PDB entry 8FPS | electron microscopy, 2.38 A resolution | chains C and D of the 8 polymer chains in the assembly

Chain C (and D):
Molecule: Glutamate receptor 2
Organism: Rattus norvegicus
Notes: fragment: DYKDDDDK near the C-terminal is a FLAG epitope tag used for purification; chain D of this document is another copy of the same molecule, construct and numbering; everything in this record applies to it too
UniProtKB: P19491 (GRIA2_RAT), isoform P19491-2; the construct has insertions or renumbered stretches relative to UniProt, so the offset changes along the chain: -20 to 847 = UniProt 1-868; 854-868 = UniProt 869-883
Sequence (889 residues; each row starts with the number of its first residue; numbers below 1 keep their minus sign (Met-20 is residue -20)):
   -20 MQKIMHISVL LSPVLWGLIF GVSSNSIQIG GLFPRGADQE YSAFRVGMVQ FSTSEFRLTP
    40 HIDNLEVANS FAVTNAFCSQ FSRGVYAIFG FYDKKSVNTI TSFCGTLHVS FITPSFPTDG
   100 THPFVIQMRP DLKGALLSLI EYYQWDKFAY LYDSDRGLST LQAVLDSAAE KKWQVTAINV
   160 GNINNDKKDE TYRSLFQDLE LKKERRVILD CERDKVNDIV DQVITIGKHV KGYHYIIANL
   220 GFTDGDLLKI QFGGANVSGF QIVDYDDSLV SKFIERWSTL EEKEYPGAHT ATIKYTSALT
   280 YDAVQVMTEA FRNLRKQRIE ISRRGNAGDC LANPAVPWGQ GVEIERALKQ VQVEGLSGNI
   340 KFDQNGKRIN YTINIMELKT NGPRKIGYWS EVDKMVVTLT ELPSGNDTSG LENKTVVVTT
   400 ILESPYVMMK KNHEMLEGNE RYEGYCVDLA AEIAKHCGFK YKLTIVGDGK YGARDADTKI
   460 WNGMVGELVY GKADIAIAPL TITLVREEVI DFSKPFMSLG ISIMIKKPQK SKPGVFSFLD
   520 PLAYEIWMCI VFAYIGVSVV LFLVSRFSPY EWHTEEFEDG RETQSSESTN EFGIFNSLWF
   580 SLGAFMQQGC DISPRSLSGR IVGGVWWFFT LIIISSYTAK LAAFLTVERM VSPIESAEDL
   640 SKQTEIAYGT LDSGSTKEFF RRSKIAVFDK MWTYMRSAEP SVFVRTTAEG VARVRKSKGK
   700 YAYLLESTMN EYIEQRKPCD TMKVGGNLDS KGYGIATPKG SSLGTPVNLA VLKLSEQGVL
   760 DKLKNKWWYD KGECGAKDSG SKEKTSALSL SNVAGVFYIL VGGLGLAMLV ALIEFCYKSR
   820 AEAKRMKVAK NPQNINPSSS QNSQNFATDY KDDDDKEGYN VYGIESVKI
Disordered / not traced: -20 to 510, 553-565, 627-783, 827-868 (chain D: -20 to 506, 553-563, 626-783, 827-868)
Construct notes: engineered mutation Lys619 (Asn640 in P19491); insertion (848-853); conflict Asp854 (Tyr869 in P19491)
UniProt features mapped onto this chain:
  - region: Ala846, Thr847, Lys855 to Gly862 (Required for interaction with IQSEC1)
  - binding site (L-glutamate): Pro478, Thr480, Arg485, Ser654, Thr655, Glu705
  - site: Arg453 (Interaction with the cone snail toxin Con-ikot-ikot), Ile633 (Crucial to convey clamshell closure to channel opening), Arg660 (Interaction with the cone snail toxin Con-ikot-ikot), Lys752 (Interaction with the cone snail toxin Con-ikot-ikot)
  - modified residue: Ser662 (Phosphoserine), Ser696 (Phosphoserine), Ser839 (Phosphoserine), Ser842 (Phosphoserine), Tyr861 (Phosphotyrosine), Ser865 (Phosphoserine)
  - lipidation (S-palmitoyl cysteine): Cys589, Cys815
  - glycosylation (N-linked (GlcNAc...) asparagine): Asn235, Asn349, Asn385, Asn392

How chain C and chain D interact:
Contacting residue pairs - 74 pairs, chain C then chain D:
  Asp519(C) - Ala786(D)
  Pro520(C) - Ala786(D)
  Pro520(C) - Leu787(D)  hydrogen bond (backbone-backbone)
  Leu521(C) - Leu787(D)  hydrophobic
  Ala522(C) - Leu787(D)  hydrogen bond (backbone-backbone)
  Ile525(C) - Leu787(D)
  Ile525(C) - Ser788(D)
  Ile525(C) - Leu789(D)
  Ile525(C) - Val792(D)  hydrophobic
  Cys528(C) - Leu789(D)  hydrophobic
  Cys528(C) - Phe796(D)
  Ile529(C) - Phe796(D)
  Ala532(C) - Phe796(D)  hydrophobic
  Ala532(C) - Leu799(D)  hydrophobic
  Val536(C) - Leu799(D)  hydrophobic
  Val536(C) - Leu803(D)  hydrophobic
  Val539(C) - Leu803(D)  hydrophobic
  Val539(C) - Met807(D)  hydrophobic
  Val543(C) - Ala806(D)
  Val543(C) - Ala810(D)  hydrophobic
  Phe546(C) - Ala810(D)
  Phe546(C) - Phe814(D)  hydrophobic
  Pro548(C) - Phe814(D)
  Tyr549(C) - Lys817(D)
  Tyr549(C) - Ser818(D)
  Tyr549(C) - Glu821(D)
  Ala583(C) - Gln587(D)  hydrogen bond (backbone-side chain)
  Gln586(C) - Gln587(D)
  Ser592(C) - Trp578(D)  hydrogen bond
  Ser592(C) - Asp590(D)
  Pro593(C) - Trp578(D)
  Arg594(C) - Phe574(D)
  Leu596(C) - Val809(D)  hydrophobic
  Ser597(C) - Ala806(D)
  Ser597(C) - Ala810(D)
  Arg599(C) - Phe574(D)
  Arg599(C) - Asn575(D)  hydrogen bond
  Arg599(C) - Trp578(D)
  Ile600(C) - Gly802(D)
  Ile600(C) - Ala806(D)  hydrophobic
  Val601(C) - Leu803(D)  hydrophobic
  Val601(C) - Ala806(D)  hydrophobic
  Gly603(C) - Trp578(D)
  Val604(C) - Ile798(D)
  Val604(C) - Leu799(D)  hydrophobic
  Trp605(C) - Leu799(D)  hydrophobic
  Trp606(C) - Trp578(D)  hydrophobic
  Trp606(C) - Gly582(D)
  Trp606(C) - Met585(D)
  Trp606(C) - Gln587(D)
  Trp606(C) - Gly588(D)
  Trp606(C) - Cys589(D)  hydrophobic
  Phe607(C) - Phe517(D)  hydrophobic
  Phe607(C) - Met585(D)
  Phe607(C) - Val795(D)  hydrophobic
  Phe608(C) - Val795(D)  hydrophobic
  Phe608(C) - Phe796(D)  hydrophobic
  Leu610(C) - Met585(D)  hydrophobic
  Ile611(C) - Phe517(D)  hydrophobic
  Ile611(C) - Tyr616(D)
  Ile612(C) - Val792(D)  hydrophobic
  Ser614(C) - Thr617(D)
  Ser614(C) - Leu620(D)
  Ser615(C) - Leu620(D)
  Ser615(C) - Leu787(D)
  Ala618(C) - Ala621(D)  hydrophobic
  Lys619(C) - Leu624(D)
  Lys619(C) - Thr784(D)
  Lys619(C) - Ser785(D)  hydrogen bond (side chain-backbone)
  Lys619(C) - Leu787(D)
  Phe623(C) - Thr784(D)
  Phe623(C) - Ser785(D)
  Phe623(C) - Ala786(D)
  Val626(C) - Thr784(D)
Interface residues without a listed pair, chain C (48 interface residues in all): Glu524, Gly535, Leu542, Ser547, Gln587, Ser595, Gly602, Thr609, Ala622
Interface residues without a listed pair, chain D (40 interface residues in all): Leu581, Ile613, Leu805, Leu811

Summary:
48 residues of chain C and 40 residues of chain D are in contact, with 6 hydrogen bonds. Polar pairs include
Ala583(C)-Gln587(D), Ser592(C)-Trp578(D) and Arg599(C)-Asn575(D). Curated annotation (UniProt) lists 6
L-glutamate-binding residues on chain C.
Chain C and chain D are both Glutamate receptor 2 (Rattus norvegicus); the structure, GluA2 flip Q isoform
N619K mutant of AMPA receptor in complex with gain-of-function TARP gamma-2, with ..., was determined by
electron microscopy together with 8FP4, 8FP9, 8FPG, 8FQ1, 8FQ5, 8FQB and 8FQF from the same study.
